6XTC - chains A and B; structure by X-ray diffraction, 2.54 A resolution.

== Chain A (and B) ==
Name: Haloalkane dehalogenase variant DhaA177 domain-swapped dimer type-3
From: synthetic construct
Notes: chain B of this document is another copy of the same molecule, construct and numbering; everything in this record applies to it too
Amino-acid sequence (299 residues; each row starts with the number of its first residue):
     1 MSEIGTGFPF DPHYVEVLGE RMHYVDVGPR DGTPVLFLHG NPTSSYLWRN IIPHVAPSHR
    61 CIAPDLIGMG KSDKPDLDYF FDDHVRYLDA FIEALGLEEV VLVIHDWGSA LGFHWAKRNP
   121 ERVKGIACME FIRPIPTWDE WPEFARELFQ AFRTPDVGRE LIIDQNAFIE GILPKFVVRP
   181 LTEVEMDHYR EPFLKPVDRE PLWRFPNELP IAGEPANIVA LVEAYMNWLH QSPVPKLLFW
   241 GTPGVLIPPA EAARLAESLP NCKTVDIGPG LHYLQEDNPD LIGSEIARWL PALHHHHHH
Not modelled in the structure: 1-2, 294-299
From the paper describing this entry:
  - conformationally variable residues (loop rearrangement, side-chain flip): Arg-133, Pro-155 to Asp-156
  - self-association interface (contacts with another copy of this molecule); pairs are residue here / residue on that copy: Phe-144/Phe-144

== Interface between chain A and chain B ==
Residue-residue contacts (308; chain A residue first):
  Ile-4(A) / Arg-179(B)
  Thr-6(A) / Thr-182(B)
  Thr-6(A) / Val-184(B)
  Thr-6(A) / Glu-185(B)
  Thr-6(A) / His-188(B)
  Phe-8(A) / His-188(B)
  Val-35(A) / Leu-290(B)  hydrophobic
  Asn-41(A) / Phe-168(B)
  Asn-41(A) / Leu-202(B)  hydrogen bond (side chain-backbone)
  Asn-41(A) / Phe-205(B)
  Asn-41(A) / Pro-206(B)
  Asn-41(A) / Tyr-273(B)  hydrogen bond (backbone-side chain)
  Pro-42(A) / Phe-168(B)
  Pro-42(A) / Leu-173(B)  hydrophobic
  Pro-42(A) / Leu-202(B)  hydrophobic
  Pro-42(A) / Tyr-273(B)
  Thr-43(A) / Tyr-189(B)
  Thr-43(A) / Tyr-273(B)
  Tyr-46(A) / Glu-185(B)
  Tyr-46(A) / His-188(B)
  Tyr-46(A) / Tyr-189(B)
  Leu-47(A) / Tyr-189(B)
  Leu-47(A) / Gln-275(B)
  Leu-47(A) / Glu-276(B)
  Trp-48(A) / Gln-275(B)
  Arg-49(A) / Arg-179(B)
  Arg-49(A) / Glu-185(B)  salt bridge
  Arg-49(A) / Glu-276(B)  salt bridge
  Asn-50(A) / Pro-279(B)
  Ile-51(A) / Gln-275(B)
  Ile-51(A) / Pro-279(B)
  Ile-51(A) / Ile-282(B)  hydrophobic
  Ile-51(A) / Gly-283(B)
  His-54(A) / Asp-280(B)  salt bridge
  His-54(A) / Gly-283(B)
  His-54(A) / Ser-284(B)
  His-54(A) / Ala-287(B)
  Val-55(A) / Ile-286(B)  hydrophobic
  Val-55(A) / Leu-290(B)  hydrophobic
  His-59(A) / Leu-290(B)
  Gly-68(A) / Phe-193(B)
  Gly-68(A) / Pro-201(B)
  Met-69(A) / Phe-193(B)  hydrophobic
  Met-69(A) / Leu-202(B)  hydrophobic
  Met-69(A) / Phe-205(B)  hydrophobic
  Gly-70(A) / Pro-192(B)
  Lys-74(A) / Pro-192(B)
  Lys-74(A) / Asp-198(B)
  Asp-78(A) / Arg-204(B)
  Tyr-79(A) / Glu-200(B)
  Tyr-79(A) / Pro-201(B)  hydrophobic
  Tyr-79(A) / Arg-204(B)
  Phe-80(A) / Arg-204(B)
  Phe-80(A) / Glu-208(B)
  Phe-81(A) / Glu-208(B)  hydrogen bond (backbone-side chain)
  Phe-81(A) / Ile-218(B)  hydrophobic
  Phe-81(A) / Leu-221(B)  hydrophobic
  His-84(A) / Phe-205(B)
  Val-101(A) / Leu-290(B)  hydrophobic
  Val-103(A) / Ile-286(B)  hydrophobic
  His-105(A) / His-272(B)  hydrogen bond (side chain-backbone)
  His-105(A) / Tyr-273(B)
  His-105(A) / Gln-275(B)  hydrogen bond
  Asp-106(A) / His-272(B)  salt bridge
  Trp-107(A) / Phe-205(B)
  Trp-107(A) / Glu-208(B)
  Trp-107(A) / Leu-209(B)
  Ala-110(A) / Tyr-225(B)
  Phe-113(A) / Tyr-225(B)  hydrophobic
  Phe-113(A) / Leu-229(B)  hydrophobic
  His-114(A) / Leu-221(B)
  His-114(A) / Tyr-225(B)
  Ala-116(A) / Trp-228(B)  hydrophobic
  Lys-117(A) / Ala-224(B)
  Lys-117(A) / Tyr-225(B)
  Lys-117(A) / Trp-228(B)
  Pro-120(A) / Trp-228(B)
  Val-123(A) / Val-234(B)
  Lys-124(A) / Pro-235(B)
  Lys-124(A) / Leu-293(B)
  Gly-125(A) / Pro-235(B)
  Gly-125(A) / Trp-289(B)
  Ile-126(A) / Trp-228(B)  hydrophobic
  Ile-126(A) / Pro-235(B)  hydrogen bond (backbone-backbone)
  Ile-126(A) / Lys-236(B)
  Ile-126(A) / Leu-237(B)  hydrogen bond (backbone-backbone)
  Ile-126(A) / Trp-289(B)
  Ala-127(A) / Leu-237(B)
  Ala-127(A) / Trp-289(B)
  Cys-128(A) / Leu-237(B)  hydrogen bond (backbone-backbone)
  Cys-128(A) / Leu-238(B)
  Cys-128(A) / Phe-239(B)  hydrogen bond (backbone-backbone)
  Met-129(A) / Phe-239(B)
  Met-129(A) / Leu-274(B)  hydrophobic
  Met-129(A) / Gln-275(B)  hydrogen bond
  Glu-130(A) / Gly-244(B)
  Glu-130(A) / Val-245(B)  hydrogen bond (side chain-backbone)
  Glu-130(A) / Leu-246(B)  hydrogen bond (side chain-backbone)
  Glu-130(A) / Ile-247(B)  hydrogen bond (side chain-backbone)
  Glu-130(A) / Leu-271(B)
  Glu-130(A) / His-272(B)  salt bridge
  Phe-131(A) / Met-226(B)  hydrophobic
  Phe-131(A) / Leu-238(B)  hydrophobic
  Phe-131(A) / Leu-246(B)
  Phe-131(A) / Ile-247(B)  hydrophobic
  Ile-132(A) / Leu-209(B)  hydrophobic
  Ile-132(A) / Pro-210(B)  hydrophobic
  Ile-132(A) / Val-222(B)
  Ile-132(A) / Tyr-225(B)  hydrogen bond (backbone-side chain)
  Arg-133(A) / Pro-210(B)
  Arg-133(A) / Met-226(B)
  Arg-133(A) / Leu-246(B)  hydrogen bond (side chain-backbone)
  Arg-133(A) / Ile-247(B)
  Arg-133(A) / Glu-251(B)  salt bridge
  Arg-133(A) / Leu-255(B)
  Pro-134(A) / Pro-210(B)
  Pro-134(A) / Val-222(B)
  Pro-134(A) / Glu-223(B)
  Ile-135(A) / Pro-210(B)  hydrogen bond (backbone-backbone)
  Ile-135(A) / Ile-211(B)
  Ile-135(A) / Ala-212(B)  hydrogen bond (backbone-backbone)
  Pro-136(A) / Ala-212(B)
  Trp-138(A) / Ile-211(B)
  Trp-141(A) / Leu-246(B)  hydrophobic
  Pro-142(A) / Val-245(B)
  Phe-144(A) / Lys-175(B)
  Phe-144(A) / Phe-176(B)  hydrophobic
  Phe-144(A) / Leu-271(B)  hydrophobic
  Ala-145(A) / Phe-176(B)  hydrophobic
  Leu-148(A) / Lys-175(B)
  Phe-149(A) / Phe-168(B)  hydrophobic
  Phe-149(A) / Ile-172(B)  hydrophobic
  Phe-149(A) / Phe-176(B)  hydrophobic
  Ala-151(A) / Val-157(B)  hydrophobic
  Ala-151(A) / Gly-158(B)  hydrogen bond (backbone-backbone)
  Ala-151(A) / Leu-161(B)  hydrophobic
  Phe-152(A) / Gly-158(B)
  Phe-152(A) / Leu-161(B)  hydrophobic
  Phe-152(A) / Ile-162(B)  hydrophobic
  Phe-152(A) / Ala-167(B)  hydrophobic
  Phe-152(A) / Phe-168(B)  hydrophobic
  Phe-152(A) / Ile-172(B)  hydrophobic
  Phe-152(A) / Trp-203(B)
  Phe-152(A) / Asn-207(B)  hydrogen bond (backbone-side chain)
  Arg-153(A) / Pro-206(B)  hydrogen bond (side chain-backbone)
  Arg-153(A) / Asn-207(B)
  Arg-153(A) / Leu-209(B)  hydrogen bond (side chain-backbone)
  Arg-153(A) / Ile-211(B)
  Arg-153(A) / Glu-214(B)  hydrogen bond (side chain-backbone)
  Thr-154(A) / Asp-156(B)
  Thr-154(A) / Val-157(B)  hydrogen bond (backbone-backbone)
  Thr-154(A) / Gly-158(B)  hydrogen bond (backbone-backbone)
  Pro-155(A) / Pro-155(B)
  Pro-155(A) / Asp-156(B)
  Pro-155(A) / Val-157(B)
  Asp-156(A) / Thr-154(B)
  Asp-156(A) / Pro-155(B)
  Asp-156(A) / Asp-156(B)
  Val-157(A) / Ala-151(B)
  Val-157(A) / Thr-154(B)
  Val-157(A) / Pro-155(B)
  Gly-158(A) / Ala-151(B)  hydrogen bond (backbone-backbone)
  Gly-158(A) / Phe-152(B)
  Gly-158(A) / Thr-154(B)  hydrogen bond (backbone-backbone)
  Leu-161(A) / Ala-151(B)  hydrophobic
  Leu-161(A) / Phe-152(B)  hydrophobic
  Ile-162(A) / Phe-152(B)  hydrophobic
  Phe-168(A) / Asn-41(B)
  Phe-168(A) / Pro-42(B)  hydrophobic
  Ile-169(A) / Pro-42(B)  hydrophobic
  Ile-172(A) / Leu-148(B)  hydrophobic
  Ile-172(A) / Phe-149(B)  hydrophobic
  Ile-172(A) / Phe-152(B)  hydrophobic
  Leu-173(A) / Pro-42(B)
  Leu-173(A) / Thr-43(B)
  Lys-175(A) / Leu-148(B)
  Phe-176(A) / Phe-144(B)  hydrophobic
  Phe-176(A) / Ala-145(B)  hydrophobic
  Phe-176(A) / Phe-149(B)  hydrophobic
  Arg-179(A) / Ile-4(B)
  Thr-182(A) / Thr-6(B)
  Val-184(A) / Thr-6(B)
  Glu-185(A) / Gly-5(B)
  Glu-185(A) / Thr-6(B)
  Glu-185(A) / Tyr-46(B)
  Glu-185(A) / Arg-49(B)  salt bridge
  His-188(A) / Thr-6(B)
  His-188(A) / Tyr-46(B)
  Tyr-189(A) / Thr-43(B)
  Tyr-189(A) / Tyr-46(B)
  Tyr-189(A) / Leu-47(B)
  Pro-192(A) / Gly-70(B)
  Pro-192(A) / Lys-74(B)
  Phe-193(A) / Pro-42(B)
  Phe-193(A) / Gly-68(B)
  Phe-193(A) / Met-69(B)  hydrophobic
  Asp-198(A) / Lys-74(B)
  Glu-200(A) / Leu-77(B)
  Pro-201(A) / Gly-68(B)
  Pro-201(A) / Tyr-79(B)  hydrophobic
  Leu-202(A) / Asn-41(B)  hydrogen bond (backbone-side chain)
  Leu-202(A) / Pro-42(B)  hydrophobic
  Leu-202(A) / Met-69(B)  hydrophobic
  Trp-203(A) / Phe-152(B)
  Arg-204(A) / Asp-78(B)
  Arg-204(A) / Tyr-79(B)
  Arg-204(A) / Phe-80(B)
  Phe-205(A) / Asn-41(B)
  Phe-205(A) / Met-69(B)  hydrophobic
  Phe-205(A) / His-84(B)
  Phe-205(A) / Trp-107(B)
  Pro-206(A) / Arg-153(B)  hydrogen bond (backbone-side chain)
  Asn-207(A) / Phe-152(B)  hydrogen bond (side chain-backbone)
  Asn-207(A) / Arg-153(B)
  Glu-208(A) / Phe-80(B)
  Glu-208(A) / Phe-81(B)  hydrogen bond (side chain-backbone)
  Glu-208(A) / Trp-107(B)
  Leu-209(A) / Trp-107(B)  hydrophobic
  Leu-209(A) / Ile-132(B)  hydrophobic
  Leu-209(A) / Arg-153(B)  hydrogen bond (backbone-side chain)
  Pro-210(A) / Ile-132(B)  hydrophobic
  Pro-210(A) / Arg-133(B)
  Pro-210(A) / Pro-134(B)
  Pro-210(A) / Ile-135(B)  hydrogen bond (backbone-backbone)
  Ile-211(A) / Ile-135(B)
  Ile-211(A) / Trp-138(B)  hydrophobic
  Ile-211(A) / Arg-153(B)
  Ala-212(A) / Ile-135(B)  hydrogen bond (backbone-backbone)
  Ala-212(A) / Pro-136(B)  hydrogen bond (backbone-backbone)
  Glu-214(A) / Arg-153(B)  hydrogen bond (backbone-side chain)
  Ile-218(A) / Phe-81(B)  hydrophobic
  Leu-221(A) / Phe-81(B)  hydrophobic
  Leu-221(A) / His-114(B)
  Val-222(A) / Arg-133(B)
  Val-222(A) / Pro-134(B)
  Glu-223(A) / Pro-134(B)
  Tyr-225(A) / Ala-110(B)
  Tyr-225(A) / Phe-113(B)  hydrophobic
  Tyr-225(A) / His-114(B)
  Tyr-225(A) / Lys-117(B)
  Tyr-225(A) / Ile-132(B)  hydrogen bond (side chain-backbone)
  Met-226(A) / Phe-131(B)  hydrophobic
  Trp-228(A) / Ala-116(B)  hydrophobic
  Trp-228(A) / Lys-117(B)
  Trp-228(A) / Pro-120(B)
  Leu-229(A) / Phe-113(B)  hydrophobic
  Val-234(A) / Val-123(B)
  Pro-235(A) / Lys-124(B)
  Pro-235(A) / Gly-125(B)
  Pro-235(A) / Ile-126(B)  hydrogen bond (backbone-backbone)
  Lys-236(A) / Ile-126(B)
  Leu-237(A) / Ile-126(B)  hydrogen bond (backbone-backbone)
  Leu-237(A) / Ala-127(B)
  Leu-237(A) / Cys-128(B)  hydrogen bond (backbone-backbone)
  Leu-238(A) / Cys-128(B)
  Leu-238(A) / Phe-131(B)  hydrophobic
  Phe-239(A) / Cys-128(B)  hydrogen bond (backbone-backbone)
  Phe-239(A) / Met-129(B)
  Gly-244(A) / Glu-130(B)
  Val-245(A) / Glu-130(B)  hydrogen bond (backbone-side chain)
  Val-245(A) / Pro-142(B)
  Leu-246(A) / Glu-130(B)  hydrogen bond (backbone-side chain)
  Leu-246(A) / Phe-131(B)
  Leu-246(A) / Trp-141(B)  hydrophobic
  Ile-247(A) / Glu-130(B)  hydrogen bond (backbone-side chain)
  Ile-247(A) / Phe-131(B)  hydrophobic
  Ile-247(A) / Arg-133(B)
  Glu-251(A) / Arg-133(B)  salt bridge
  Leu-255(A) / Phe-131(B)  hydrophobic
  Leu-255(A) / Arg-133(B)
  Leu-271(A) / Glu-130(B)
  Leu-271(A) / Phe-144(B)  hydrophobic
  His-272(A) / His-105(B)  hydrogen bond (backbone-side chain)
  His-272(A) / Asp-106(B)  salt bridge
  His-272(A) / Glu-130(B)  salt bridge
  Tyr-273(A) / Asn-41(B)  hydrogen bond (side chain-backbone)
  Tyr-273(A) / Pro-42(B)
  Tyr-273(A) / Thr-43(B)
  Tyr-273(A) / His-105(B)
  Leu-274(A) / Met-129(B)  hydrophobic
  Gln-275(A) / Leu-47(B)
  Gln-275(A) / Trp-48(B)
  Gln-275(A) / Ile-51(B)
  Gln-275(A) / His-105(B)  hydrogen bond
  Gln-275(A) / Met-129(B)
  Glu-276(A) / Ile-4(B)
  Glu-276(A) / Leu-47(B)
  Glu-276(A) / Arg-49(B)  salt bridge
  Pro-279(A) / Asn-50(B)
  Pro-279(A) / Ile-51(B)
  Asp-280(A) / His-54(B)  salt bridge
  Ile-282(A) / Ile-51(B)  hydrophobic
  Gly-283(A) / Ile-51(B)
  Gly-283(A) / His-54(B)
  Ser-284(A) / His-54(B)
  Ile-286(A) / Ile-51(B)  hydrophobic
  Ile-286(A) / Val-55(B)  hydrophobic
  Ile-286(A) / Val-103(B)  hydrophobic
  Ala-287(A) / His-54(B)
  Trp-289(A) / Gly-125(B)
  Trp-289(A) / Ile-126(B)
  Trp-289(A) / Ala-127(B)
  Leu-290(A) / Val-35(B)  hydrophobic
  Leu-290(A) / Val-55(B)  hydrophobic
  Leu-290(A) / His-59(B)
  Leu-290(A) / Val-101(B)  hydrophobic
  Leu-293(A) / Val-101(B)  hydrophobic
  Leu-293(A) / Lys-124(B)
Also at the interface, not in a pair above, chain A (141 interface residues in all): Gly-5, Leu-66, Leu-77, Asp-82, Ser-109, Ala-167, Pro-215, Ala-224, Asp-277
Also at the interface, not in a pair above, chain B (140 interface residues in all): Phe-8, Leu-66, Ser-109, Ile-169, Asn-217, Pro-248

== In short ==
141 residues of chain A face 140 of chain B across their interface; the contacts include 46 hydrogen bonds and
12 salt bridges. Polar pairs include Arg-49(A)/Glu-185(B), Arg-49(A)/Glu-276(B) and His-54(A)/Asp-280(B). From
the paper: conformational variability at Arg-133(A) and Pro-155(A); a self-association interface involving
Phe-144(A).
Both chains are Haloalkane dehalogenase variant DhaA177 domain-swapped dimer type-3 (synthetic construct).
Entry 6XTC (Crystal structure of haloalkane dehalogenase variant DhaA177 domain-swapped dimer type-3) was
determined by X-ray diffraction, deposited together with 6TY7 and 6XT8.
